7VCF - chains A and F of the 15 polymer chains in the assembly; structure by electron microscopy, 2.50 A resolution.

== Chain A ==
Name: Tic214
From: Chlamydomonas reinhardtii
Reference sequence: P36495 (YCF78_CHLRE); residues 1-1995 here = UniProt positions 1-1995
Chain sequence (1995 residues; row label = number of the first residue in the row):
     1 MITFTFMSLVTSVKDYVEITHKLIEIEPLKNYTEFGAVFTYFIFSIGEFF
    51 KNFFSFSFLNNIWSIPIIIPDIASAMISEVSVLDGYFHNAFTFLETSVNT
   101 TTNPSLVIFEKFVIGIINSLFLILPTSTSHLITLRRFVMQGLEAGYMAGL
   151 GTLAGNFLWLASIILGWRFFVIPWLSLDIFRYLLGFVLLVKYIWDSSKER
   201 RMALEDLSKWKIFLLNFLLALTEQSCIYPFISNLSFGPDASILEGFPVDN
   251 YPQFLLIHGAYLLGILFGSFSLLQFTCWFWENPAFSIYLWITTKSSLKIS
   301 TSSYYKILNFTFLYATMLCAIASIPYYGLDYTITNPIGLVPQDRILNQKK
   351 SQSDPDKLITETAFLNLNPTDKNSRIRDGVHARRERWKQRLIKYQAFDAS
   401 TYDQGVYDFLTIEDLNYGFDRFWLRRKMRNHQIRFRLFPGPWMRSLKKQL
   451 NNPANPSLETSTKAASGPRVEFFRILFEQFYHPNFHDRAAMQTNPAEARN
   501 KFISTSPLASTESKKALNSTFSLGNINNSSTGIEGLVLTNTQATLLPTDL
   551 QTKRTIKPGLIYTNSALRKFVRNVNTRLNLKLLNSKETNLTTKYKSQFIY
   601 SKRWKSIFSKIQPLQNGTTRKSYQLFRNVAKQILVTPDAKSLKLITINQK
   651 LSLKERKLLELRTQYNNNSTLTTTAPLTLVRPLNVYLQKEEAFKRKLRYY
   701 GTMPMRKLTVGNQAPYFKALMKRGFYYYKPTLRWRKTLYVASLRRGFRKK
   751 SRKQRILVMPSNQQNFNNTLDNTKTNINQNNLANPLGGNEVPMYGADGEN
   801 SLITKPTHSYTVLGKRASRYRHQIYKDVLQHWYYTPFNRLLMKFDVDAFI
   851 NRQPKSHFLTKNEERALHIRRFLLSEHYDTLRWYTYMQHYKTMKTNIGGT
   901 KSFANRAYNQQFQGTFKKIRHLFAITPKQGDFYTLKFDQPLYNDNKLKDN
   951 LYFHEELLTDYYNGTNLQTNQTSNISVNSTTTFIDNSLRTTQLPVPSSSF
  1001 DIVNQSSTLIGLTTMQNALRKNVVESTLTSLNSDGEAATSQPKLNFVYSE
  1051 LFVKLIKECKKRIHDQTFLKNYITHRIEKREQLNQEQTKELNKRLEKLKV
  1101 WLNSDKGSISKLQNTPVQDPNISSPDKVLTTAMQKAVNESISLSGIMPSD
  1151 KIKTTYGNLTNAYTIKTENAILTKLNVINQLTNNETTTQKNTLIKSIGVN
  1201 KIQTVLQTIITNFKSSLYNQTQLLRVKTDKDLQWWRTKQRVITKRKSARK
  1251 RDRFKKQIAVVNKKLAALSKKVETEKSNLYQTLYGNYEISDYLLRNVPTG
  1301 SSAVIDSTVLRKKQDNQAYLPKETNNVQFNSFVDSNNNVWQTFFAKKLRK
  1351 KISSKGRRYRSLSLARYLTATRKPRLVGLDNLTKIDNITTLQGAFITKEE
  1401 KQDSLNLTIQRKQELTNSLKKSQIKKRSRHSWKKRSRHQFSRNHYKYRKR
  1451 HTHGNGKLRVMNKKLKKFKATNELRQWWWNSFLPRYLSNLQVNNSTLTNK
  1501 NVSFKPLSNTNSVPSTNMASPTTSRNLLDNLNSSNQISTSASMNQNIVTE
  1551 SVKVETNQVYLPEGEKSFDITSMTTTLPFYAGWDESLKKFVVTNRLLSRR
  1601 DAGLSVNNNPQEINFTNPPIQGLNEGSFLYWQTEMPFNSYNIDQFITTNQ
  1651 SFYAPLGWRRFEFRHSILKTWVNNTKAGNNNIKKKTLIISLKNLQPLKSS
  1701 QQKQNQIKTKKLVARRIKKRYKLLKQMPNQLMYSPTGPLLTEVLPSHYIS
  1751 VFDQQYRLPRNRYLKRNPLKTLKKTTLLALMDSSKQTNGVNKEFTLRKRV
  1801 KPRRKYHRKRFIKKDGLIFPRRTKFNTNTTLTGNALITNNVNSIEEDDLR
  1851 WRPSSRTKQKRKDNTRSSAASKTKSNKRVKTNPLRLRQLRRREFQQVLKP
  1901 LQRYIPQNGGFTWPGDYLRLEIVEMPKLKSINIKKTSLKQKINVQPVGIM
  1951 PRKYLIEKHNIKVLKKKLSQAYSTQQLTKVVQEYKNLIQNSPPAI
Unresolved in the structure: 1-7, 97-103, 433-466, 489-534, 587-596, 669-677, 760-800, 982-1044, 1107-1124, 1183-1223, 1264-1346, 1492-1565, 1675-1684, 1829-1846, 1856-1887, 1990-1995
Modified / non-standard residues: Thr-1795 (phosphothreonine; TPO)
Curated features (UniProtKB/Swiss-Prot):
  - natural variant: Leu-580 (L580V: In strain: CC-503), Lys-1588 (K1588R: In strain: CC-503 and cw15), Pro-1610 (P1610A: In strain: CC-503), Pro-1618 (P1618A: In strain: CC-503)
Small-molecule neighbours: inositol hexakisphosphate (IHP): Trp-1235, Lys-1238, Ile-1242, Tyr-1359, Lys-1457, Val-1460, Lys-1464, Ile-1689, Ser-1690, Leu-1691, Lys-1692

== Chain F ==
Name: Toc120
From: Chlamydomonas reinhardtii
Reference sequence: A0A2K3CR90 (A0A2K3CR90_CHLRE); residue numbers follow UniProt; this construct covers 1-967
Chain sequence (967 residues; numbered 1 to 967; the number before each row is that of its first residue):
     1 MGGGLPPKRSEVAESQPASSASSSAAAPAPAAETAGPKLPPRPAGLGLGG
    51 AGLLPSRGAAAAPSAGSATGTPAAAASSSLQQQQQQPAPPATQPAAHAAP
   101 AAPAGLGGAGLKPMLPPRPAAAAGAGAAGAAAAKPTPAPAPAAAPVPAAA
   151 PPPRPAMPNPAAGMSLPPRPVVAAAPPVLAAAGSDAVVDPSEDRRVQRVQ
   201 RIAHDTRVRLIRAASRLGLAPRTDQVAQFLQAIERSERMVGAQHYKGSRR
   251 VDLLAAAEREARLAEEREGAAAEAVAGLRVKILVLGMTGTGKTELINSLL
   301 NRPAGSRTNAFREATRRVRVVRGDHNGIPLTFIDTPGLHASASRTADNRA
   351 ILRAVRAAYRWHKPDYVFYVDRLDATRPGFGEMGLLGLITESLGAGVWRN
   401 TMAVLTHAHAARTAFGGQYDVNSRQRRNIVSQLLRQAAGDQQSRNPVFLA
   451 DCHPACPTNSLGQPVILEGPTAVPWKQQLLVQLVGYKSYNVATSAFKDLA
   501 KAKAGKAAAGAAGGARGPQDIFKQMMRSRLPPMTFFVEQMSEGVLKPEGW
   551 ATMETVAGLGEEVTEDEGAESFNHVYYRQMYELAVAGDPWAQREYAAMLR
   601 AYDKGCESYRASYEEADVDANVEYGVESYVVDPIDFGPSFDPEDMYSHRH
   651 AYAEAADAGVTVIPSQDYYGPEHDDPLNGIVFQYEAQPFSRHGWGGVPFD
   701 LTVCCEKDKTSLCLQGETHVSLVHSVPPFGPRHITQVTGSWEVLRPNIKD
   751 VMYQLEVDTFKDGLLGKSDHAGCGLMLARLGEGGDPRKGPTAVGVRLQDT
   801 LRVGPFKLEACASKVAVQGPTGGKEEGWGARAFVGYDWLPGLGMAFDFIQ
   851 ERTPEEGGKRLRGYGANFTYDWEALGAAFGMEVDYVAASESVFVSVNAFS
   901 GNDYRLGWLLLLPAVNYFKETVSSLWARLRGAGGGEGEEGEELEEEGEGE
   951 EGDDEEAMMMMAQEGDL
Unresolved in the structure: 1-528, 931-967
Modified / non-standard residues: Thr-564 (phosphothreonine; TPO)
Bound ions: Mg2+ near Glu-706 (its only coordinating residue here)
Small-molecule neighbours: inositol hexakisphosphate (IHP): Ser-768, His-770, Arg-802, Lys-807, Glu-809

== Interface between chain A and chain F ==
Contacting residue pairs - 148 pairs, chain A then chain F:
  Leu-625(A) / Gln-579(F)
  Val-629(A) / Pro-728(F)
  Gln-632(A) / Pro-728(F)
  Gln-632(A) / Gly-730(F)  hydrogen bond (side chain-backbone)
  Ile-633(A) / Pro-728(F)  hydrophobic
  Phe-1052(A) / Gln-579(F)
  Val-1053(A) / Leu-583(F)  hydrophobic
  Val-1053(A) / Asp-588(F)
  Val-1053(A) / Trp-590(F)  hydrophobic
  Ile-1056(A) / Tyr-576(F)
  Ile-1056(A) / Met-580(F)  hydrophobic
  Lys-1057(A) / Tyr-576(F)
  Lys-1057(A) / Trp-590(F)
  Cys-1059(A) / Pro-728(F)  hydrophobic
  Lys-1060(A) / Phe-572(F)
  Lys-1060(A) / Asn-573(F)
  Lys-1060(A) / Tyr-576(F)
  Lys-1060(A) / Tyr-577(F)  hydrogen bond
  His-1064(A) / Gly-568(F)
  His-1064(A) / Ala-569(F)
  His-1064(A) / Phe-572(F)
  His-1064(A) / Asn-573(F)
  His-1064(A) / Pro-728(F)
  Gln-1066(A) / Val-563(F)
  Gln-1066(A) / Thr-564(F)  hydrogen bond (side chain-backbone)
  Gln-1066(A) / Ala-569(F)
  Gln-1066(A) / Glu-570(F)
  Thr-1067(A) / Gly-558(F)
  Thr-1067(A) / Glu-561(F)
  Thr-1067(A) / Glu-562(F)
  Thr-1067(A) / Val-563(F)
  Leu-1069(A) / Thr-564(F)
  Lys-1070(A) / Glu-562(F)
  Lys-1070(A) / Val-563(F)
  Lys-1070(A) / Thr-564(F)
  Leu-1224(A) / Pro-805(F)
  Leu-1224(A) / Trp-838(F)
  Arg-1225(A) / Gly-804(F)
  Arg-1225(A) / Pro-805(F)
  Arg-1225(A) / Trp-838(F)
  Val-1226(A) / Gly-804(F)
  Val-1226(A) / Asp-837(F)
  Val-1226(A) / Trp-838(F)
  Lys-1227(A) / Asp-837(F)  hydrogen bond (backbone-side chain)
  Lys-1227(A) / Trp-838(F)
  Lys-1230(A) / Arg-802(F)
  Lys-1230(A) / Asp-837(F)  salt bridge
  Trp-1234(A) / Asp-837(F)  hydrogen bond (side chain-backbone)
  Trp-1234(A) / Pro-840(F)
  Thr-1237(A) / Pro-840(F)
  Thr-1237(A) / Gly-841(F)
  Lys-1238(A) / Pro-840(F)  hydrogen bond (backbone-backbone)
  Arg-1240(A) / Asp-871(F)  salt bridge
  Arg-1240(A) / Glu-873(F)  salt bridge
  Val-1241(A) / Gly-841(F)
  Val-1241(A) / Leu-842(F)
  Val-1241(A) / Gly-843(F)
  Lys-1244(A) / Thr-869(F)  hydrogen bond
  Lys-1244(A) / Tyr-870(F)
  Arg-1245(A) / Glu-809(F)  salt bridge
  Arg-1245(A) / Phe-833(F)
  Ala-1248(A) / Asn-867(F)
  Arg-1249(A) / Glu-542(F)  hydrogen bond (side chain-backbone)
  Lys-1250(A) / Arg-831(F)
  Lys-1250(A) / Asn-867(F)
  Lys-1250(A) / Glu-882(F)  salt bridge
  Asp-1252(A) / Asp-847(F)
  Arg-1253(A) / Val-537(F)
  Arg-1253(A) / Glu-538(F)
  Arg-1253(A) / Ser-541(F)  hydrogen bond
  Arg-1253(A) / Ala-830(F)  hydrogen bond (side chain-backbone)
  Arg-1253(A) / Arg-831(F)
  Arg-1253(A) / Asp-847(F)  salt bridge
  Arg-1253(A) / Phe-848(F)
  Arg-1253(A) / Ile-849(F)
  Phe-1254(A) / Glu-538(F)
  Lys-1256(A) / Asp-847(F)  salt bridge
  Lys-1256(A) / Phe-848(F)
  Lys-1256(A) / Gly-863(F)
  Lys-1256(A) / Tyr-864(F)
  Lys-1256(A) / Gly-865(F)
  Lys-1256(A) / Ala-888(F)
  Gln-1257(A) / Ile-849(F)
  Gln-1257(A) / Glu-851(F)
  Gln-1257(A) / Leu-861(F)  hydrogen bond (side chain-backbone)
  Gln-1257(A) / Arg-862(F)  hydrogen bond (side chain-backbone)
  Ala-1259(A) / Ala-888(F)
  Ala-1259(A) / Ser-889(F)
  Val-1260(A) / Leu-861(F)  hydrophobic
  Val-1260(A) / Arg-862(F)
  Val-1260(A) / Ala-888(F)
  Lys-1263(A) / Ala-888(F)
  Leu-1348(A) / Met-553(F)  hydrophobic
  Arg-1349(A) / Tyr-613(F)
  Arg-1349(A) / Asp-657(F)  salt bridge
  Lys-1350(A) / Glu-685(F)  salt bridge
  Lys-1355(A) / Glu-554(F)  salt bridge
  Arg-1358(A) / Glu-565(F)  salt bridge
  Arg-1358(A) / Asp-566(F)
  Arg-1358(A) / Glu-567(F)
  Arg-1358(A) / Glu-570(F)  salt bridge
  Tyr-1359(A) / Glu-565(F)  hydrogen bond (backbone-side chain)
  Arg-1360(A) / Thr-564(F)
  Arg-1360(A) / Glu-565(F)
  Val-1377(A) / Val-622(F)
  Val-1377(A) / Glu-623(F)
  Gly-1378(A) / Val-622(F)  hydrogen bond (backbone-backbone)
  Gly-1378(A) / Glu-623(F)  hydrogen bond (backbone-backbone)
  Leu-1379(A) / Val-622(F)
  Lys-1384(A) / Glu-623(F)
  Ile-1388(A) / Val-622(F)  hydrophobic
  Lys-1398(A) / Glu-615(F)  salt bridge
  Lys-1398(A) / Val-618(F)
  Lys-1401(A) / Asp-619(F)  salt bridge
  Gln-1402(A) / Val-618(F)
  Lys-1420(A) / Glu-627(F)
  Lys-1421(A) / Glu-627(F)  hydrogen bond (backbone-side chain)
  Ser-1422(A) / Glu-627(F)  hydrogen bond (backbone-side chain)
  Ser-1422(A) / Ser-628(F)  hydrogen bond (side chain-backbone)
  Ile-1424(A) / Ala-651(F)  hydrophobic
  Lys-1425(A) / Tyr-629(F)
  Lys-1425(A) / Val-630(F)  hydrogen bond (side chain-backbone)
  Lys-1425(A) / Asp-632(F)
  Lys-1425(A) / Pro-633(F)
  Arg-1427(A) / Asp-635(F)  salt bridge
  Arg-1427(A) / Phe-636(F)
  Arg-1427(A) / Gly-637(F)  hydrogen bond (side chain-backbone)
  Arg-1427(A) / Glu-643(F)  salt bridge
  Arg-1427(A) / Asp-644(F)
  Ser-1428(A) / Glu-643(F)
  Asn-1443(A) / Phe-899(F)
  Lys-1446(A) / Phe-899(F)
  Tyr-1447(A) / Glu-873(F)
  Tyr-1447(A) / Gly-876(F)  hydrogen bond (side chain-backbone)
  Tyr-1447(A) / Ala-877(F)
  Tyr-1447(A) / Phe-899(F)
  Tyr-1447(A) / Ser-900(F)
  Tyr-1447(A) / Gly-901(F)  hydrogen bond (side chain-backbone)
  Tyr-1447(A) / Asn-902(F)  hydrogen bond
  Lys-1449(A) / Asp-871(F)  salt bridge
  Lys-1449(A) / Ala-878(F)
  Arg-1459(A) / Thr-564(F)
  Val-1460(A) / Glu-565(F)
  Lys-1463(A) / Thr-564(F)
  Lys-1463(A) / Glu-565(F)
  Lys-1467(A) / Asp-566(F)  salt bridge
  Lys-1692(A) / Lys-767(F)
  Lys-1692(A) / Lys-807(F)
Also at the interface, not in a pair above, chain A (79 interface residues in all): Asn-628, Lys-1061, Ile-1073, Arg-1251, Val-1261, Arg-1375, Leu-1405, Gln-1423, Lys-1426, Arg-1429
Also at the interface, not in a pair above, chain F (111 interface residues in all): Thr-534, Glu-548, Gly-549, Ala-557, Glu-594, Tyr-609, Glu-614, Asn-621, Tyr-624, Gly-625, Val-631, Ile-634, Ser-647, Ala-686, Ser-690, Gly-693, Pro-698, Pro-727, Phe-729, Pro-731, Gly-829, Gly-835, Tyr-836, Val-886

== Summary ==
Chain A and chain F form an interface of 79 and 111 residues respectively, with 23 hydrogen bonds and 18 salt
bridges. Polar pairs include Lys-1230(A)/Asp-837(F), Arg-1240(A)/Asp-871(F) and Arg-1240(A)/Glu-873(F).
Inositol hexakisphosphate is bound between chain A and chain F.
Here chain A is Tic214 and chain F is Toc120, both from Chlamydomonas reinhardtii. Entry 7VCF (Cryo-EM
structure of Chlamydomonas TOC-TIC supercomplex) was determined by electron microscopy.
